8UY6 - chains A and H of the 16 polymer chains in the assembly; structure by electron microscopy, 1.90 A resolution.

Chain A:
Name: Aquaporin Z
Organism: Escherichia coli
UniProtKB: P60844 (AQPZ_ECOLI); numbering as in UniProt (aligned over 1-227)
Sequence (258 residues; each row starts with the number of its first residue):
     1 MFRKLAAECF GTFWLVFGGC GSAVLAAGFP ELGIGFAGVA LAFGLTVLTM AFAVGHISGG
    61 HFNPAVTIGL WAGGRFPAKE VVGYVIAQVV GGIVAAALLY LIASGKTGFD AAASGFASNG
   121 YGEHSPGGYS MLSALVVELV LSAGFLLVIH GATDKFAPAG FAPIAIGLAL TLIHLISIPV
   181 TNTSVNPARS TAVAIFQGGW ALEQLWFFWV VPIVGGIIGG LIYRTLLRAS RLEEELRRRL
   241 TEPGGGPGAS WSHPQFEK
Unresolved in the structure: 245-258
Differences from the reference sequence: expression tag (228-258)
Curated features (UniProtKB/Swiss-Prot):
  - motif: Asn-63 to Ala-65 (NPA 1), Asn-186 to Ala-188 (NPA 2)
  - site: Cys-20 (Involved in tetramerization or stability of the tetramer), Phe-43 (Selectivity filter), His-174 (Selectivity filter), Thr-183 (Selectivity filter), Arg-189 (Selectivity filter)
  - mutagenesis: Cys-9 (C9S: No effect), Cys-20 (C20S: Loss of oligomerization; no alteration of water permeability), Thr-183 (T183C: No effect), Arg-189 (R189V/S: Loss of function)
What the authors report for this chain:
  - binding site for cardiolipin: Phe-10, Phe-13, Trp-14
  - conformationally variable residues (side-chain flip): Arg-189

Chain H:
Name: anti-ALFA nanobody
Organism: Vicugna pacos
Notes: antibody fragment or engineered binder
Sequence (124 residues; row label = number of the first residue in the row):
     1 SGEVQLQESG GGLVQPGGSL RLSCTASGVT ISALNAMAMG WYRQAPGERR VMVAAVSERG
    61 NAMYRESVQG RFTVTRDFTN KMVSLQMDNL KPEDTAVYYC HVLEDRVDSF HDYWGQGTQV
   121 TVSS
Unresolved in the structure: 1-2
Disulfide bonds: Cys-24/Cys-100

Chain A / chain H interface:
Pairs across the interface - 11 pairs, chain A then chain H:
  Met-1(A) / Asn-61(H)
  Met-1(A) / Ala-62(H)
  Phe-2(A) / Arg-59(H)
  Phe-2(A) / Gly-60(H)
  Phe-2(A) / Asn-61(H)
  Arg-3(A) / Arg-59(H)
  Arg-3(A) / Asn-61(H)
  Pro-77(A) / Gly-70(H)
  Lys-79(A) / Gly-70(H)
  Lys-79(A) / Phe-72(H)  hydrogen bond (side chain-backbone)
  Lys-79(A) / Thr-73(H)
Also at the interface, not in a pair above, chain H (9 interface residues in all): Tyr-64, Gln-69
The authors on this interface:
  - pairs named by the authors: Arg-3(A)/Asn-61(H) (backbone contact)

In short:
5 residues of chain A face 9 of chain H across their interface, with 1 hydrogen bond. Its one hydrogen-bonded
contact is Lys-79(A)/Phe-72(H). The authors report a backbone contact between Arg-3(A) and Asn-61(H). From the
paper: a binding site for cardiolipin at Phe-10(A), Phe-13(A) and Trp-14(A); conformational variability at
Arg-189(A).
Chain A is Aquaporin Z (Escherichia coli) and chain H is anti-ALFA nanobody (Vicugna pacos); the structure,
Aquaporin Z with ALFA tag and bound to nanobody, was determined by electron microscopy.
